2FZW - chains A and B; structure by X-ray diffraction, 1.84 A resolution.

# Chain A (and B)
Protein: Alcohol dehydrogenase class III chi chain
Organism: Homo sapiens
Notes: EC 1.1.1.1, 1.1.1.284; fragment: Glutathione-dependent formaldehyde dehydrogenase; chain B of this document is another copy of the same molecule, construct and numbering; everything in this record applies to it too
Reference sequence: P11766 (ADHX_HUMAN); numbering as in UniProt (aligned over 1-373)
Amino-acid sequence (373 residues; numbered 1 to 373; the number before each row is that of its first residue):
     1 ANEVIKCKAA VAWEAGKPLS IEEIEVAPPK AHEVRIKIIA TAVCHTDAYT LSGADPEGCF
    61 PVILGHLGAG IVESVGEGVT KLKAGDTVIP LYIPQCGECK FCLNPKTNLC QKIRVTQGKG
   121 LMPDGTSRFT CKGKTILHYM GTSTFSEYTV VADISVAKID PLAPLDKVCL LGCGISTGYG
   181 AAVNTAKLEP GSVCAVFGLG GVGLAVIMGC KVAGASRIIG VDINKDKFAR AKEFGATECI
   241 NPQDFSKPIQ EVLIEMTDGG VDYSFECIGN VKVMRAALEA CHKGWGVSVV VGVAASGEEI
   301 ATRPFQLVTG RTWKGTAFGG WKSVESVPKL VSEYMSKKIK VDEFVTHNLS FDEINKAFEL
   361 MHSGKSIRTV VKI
Construct notes: engineered mutation L67 (Glu in P11766)
Metal / ion sites: Zn2+ site 1: C44, H66, C173; Zn2+ site 2: C96, C99, C102, C110; K+: A186, K187, E189, Y263
Residues lining bound ligands: NAD (nicotinamide-adenine-dinucleotide): H45, T46, Y92, C173, G174, T177, G198, L199, G200, G201, V202, G203, V221, D222, I223, N224, K227, P242, C267, I268, G269, N270, V273, V291, G292, V293, T316, A317, F318, R368

# How chain A and chain B interact
Contacting residue pairs (77):
  K100(A) - D258(B)  salt bridge
  K100(A) - H282(B)  hydrogen bond
  K100(A) - W285(B)
  F101(A) - H282(B)
  F101(A) - K283(B)
  F101(A) - W285(B)  hydrophobic
  N104(A) - W285(B)
  K106(A) - E189(B)  salt bridge
  K106(A) - Y263(B)  hydrogen bond
  K106(A) - G284(B)
  K106(A) - W285(B)
  T107(A) - G284(B)
  T107(A) - W285(B)
  L109(A) - K283(B)
  L109(A) - T309(B)
  Q111(A) - K283(B)
  R114(A) - K283(B)
  E189(A) - K106(B)  salt bridge
  D258(A) - K100(B)  salt bridge
  Y263(A) - K106(B)  hydrogen bond
  M274(A) - P304(B)  hydrophobic
  R275(A) - E299(B)  salt bridge
  H282(A) - K100(B)  hydrogen bond
  H282(A) - F101(B)
  K283(A) - F101(B)
  K283(A) - L109(B)
  K283(A) - Q111(B)  hydrogen bond
  K283(A) - R114(B)
  G284(A) - K106(B)
  G284(A) - T107(B)
  W285(A) - N104(B)
  W285(A) - K106(B)
  W285(A) - T107(B)
  V290(A) - V308(B)  hydrophobic
  A294(A) - P304(B)  hydrophobic
  G297(A) - R303(B)
  E298(A) - R303(B)
  E298(A) - P304(B)
  E299(A) - R275(B)  salt bridge
  E299(A) - A301(B)
  E299(A) - T302(B)
  I300(A) - A301(B)
  I300(A) - T302(B)  hydrogen bond (backbone-backbone)
  I300(A) - L307(B)  hydrophobic
  A301(A) - E299(B)
  A301(A) - I300(B)
  A301(A) - A301(B)  hydrophobic
  T302(A) - E299(B)
  T302(A) - I300(B)  hydrogen bond (backbone-backbone)
  R303(A) - G297(B)  hydrogen bond (side chain-backbone)
  R303(A) - E298(B)
  R303(A) - E299(B)
  P304(A) - M274(B)  hydrophobic
  P304(A) - E298(B)
  P304(A) - I300(B)  hydrophobic
  L307(A) - I300(B)  hydrophobic
  L307(A) - W313(B)  hydrophobic
  L307(A) - K314(B)
  L307(A) - G315(B)  hydrogen bond (backbone-backbone)
  V308(A) - V290(B)  hydrophobic
  V308(A) - G292(B)
  V308(A) - G315(B)
  V308(A) - T316(B)
  V308(A) - A317(B)
  T309(A) - L109(B)
  T312(A) - T312(B)
  T312(A) - W313(B)
  T312(A) - K314(B)
  W313(A) - L307(B)  hydrophobic
  W313(A) - T312(B)
  W313(A) - W313(B)  hydrogen bond (backbone-backbone)
  K314(A) - L307(B)
  K314(A) - T312(B)
  G315(A) - L307(B)  hydrogen bond (backbone-backbone)
  G315(A) - V308(B)
  T316(A) - V308(B)
  A317(A) - V308(B)
Also at the interface, not in a pair above, chain A (39 interface residues in all): V271, G292, R311
Also at the interface, not in a pair above, chain B (39 interface residues in all): V271, V293, R311

# In short
Chain A and chain B each contribute 39 residues to their interface; the contacts include 11 hydrogen bonds and
6 salt bridges. Polar contacts include K100(A)-D258(B), K106(A)-E189(B) and R275(A)-E299(B). Ligands of chain
A: NAD. C44(A), H66(A) and C173(A) coordinate Zn2+ site 1.
Both chains are Alcohol dehydrogenase class III chi chain (Homo sapiens). Entry 2FZW (Structure of the binary
complex of the E67L mutant of human glutathione-dependent formaldehyde dehydrogenase with NAD(H)) was
determined by X-ray diffraction, deposited together with 2FZE.
